Entry 2XBW (X-ray diffraction, 1.72 A resolution); this record covers chains A and L.

== Chain A ==
Protein: Activated factor xa heavy chain
Source organism: Homo sapiens
Notes: EC 3.4.21.6; fragment: heavy chain, residues 235-475
UniProt: P00742 (FA10_HUMAN); the construct lacks a stretch of the UniProt sequence and is renumbered around it, so the offset changes along the chain: 16-61 = UniProt 235-280; 62-124 = UniProt 282-344; 125-131 = UniProt 346-352; 132-145 = UniProt 355-368; 4 more segments
Chain sequence (241 residues; each row starts with the number of its first residue; note: 2 numbers in that range are skipped by the numbering (no residue carries them; nothing is unmodelled there); a row labelled like 131A-131B holds insertion residues (131A, then the next letters in order)):
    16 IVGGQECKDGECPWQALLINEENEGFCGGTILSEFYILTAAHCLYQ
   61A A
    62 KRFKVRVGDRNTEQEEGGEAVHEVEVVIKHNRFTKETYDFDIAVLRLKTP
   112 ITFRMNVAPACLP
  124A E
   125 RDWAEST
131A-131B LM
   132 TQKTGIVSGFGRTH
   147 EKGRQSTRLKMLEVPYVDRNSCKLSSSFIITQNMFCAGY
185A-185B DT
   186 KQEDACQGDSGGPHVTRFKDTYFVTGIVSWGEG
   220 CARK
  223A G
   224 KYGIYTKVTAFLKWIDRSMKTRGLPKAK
Unresolved in the structure: 246-251
Disulfides: Cys22-Cys27, Cys42-Cys58, Cys168-Cys182, Cys191-Cys220
Metal / ion sites: Ca2+: Asp70, Asn72, Gln75, Glu80; Na+: Tyr185, Asp185A, Arg222, Lys224
Small-molecule neighbours: pyrrolidine-3 (455; (3R,4R)-1-sulfamoyl-pyrrolidine-3,4-dicarboxylic acid 3-[(4-chloro-phenyl)-amide] 4-{[2-fluoro-4-(2-oxo-2H-pyridin-1-yl)-phenyl]-amide}): Lys96, Glu97, Thr98, Tyr99, Arg143, Glu147, Lys148, Phe174, Asp189, Ala190, Cys191, Gln192, Val213, Ser214, Trp215, Gly216, Gly218, Cys220, Gly226, Ile227, Tyr228
UniProt features mapped onto this chain:
  - active site (Charge relay system): His57, Asp102, Ser195

== Chain L ==
Protein: Factor X light chain
Source organism: Homo sapiens
Notes: EC 3.4.21.6; fragment: light chain, residues 126-180
UniProt: P00742 (FA10_HUMAN); residues 86-140 here correspond to UniProt positions 126-180 (UniProt number = residue number + 40)
Chain sequence (55 residues; numbered 86 to 140; the number before each row is that of its first residue):
    86 RKLCSLDNGDCDQFCHEEQNSVVCSCARGYTLADNGKACIPTGPYPCGKQ
   136 TLERR
Unresolved in the structure: 86-88, 140
Disulfides: Cys89-Cys100, Cys96-Cys109, Cys111-Cys124

== How chain A and chain L interact ==
Pairs across the interface (41; chain A residue first):
  Gly25(A) with Gln135(L); Thr136(L), hydrogen bond (backbone-backbone)
  Glu26(A) with Gln135(L), hydrogen bond (backbone-side chain)
  Pro28(A) with Lys134(L); Thr136(L)
  Trp29(A) with Gly133(L); Lys134(L)
  Phe114(A) with Tyr130(L), hydrophobic
  Arg115(A) with Tyr130(L); Thr136(L)
  Met116(A) with Tyr130(L); Thr136(L), hydrogen bond; Leu137(L); Glu138(L)
  Asn117(A) with Thr136(L), hydrogen bond (backbone-side chain)
  Pro120(A) with Cys132(L); Gly133(L), hydrogen bond (backbone-backbone)
  Ala121(A) with Cys132(L); Gly133(L)
  Cys122(A) with Cys132(L), disulfide; Gly133(L), hydrogen bond (side chain-backbone)
  Leu123(A) with Phe99(L)
  Pro124(A) with Phe99(L), hydrophobic
  Glu124A(A) with Phe99(L); His101(L), salt bridge
  Trp127(A) with Asn93(L), hydrogen bond; Gln98(L), hydrogen bond (side chain-backbone); Phe99(L), hydrophobic; Cys100(L)
  Phe203(A) with Asn93(L); Asp97(L); Gln98(L)
  Lys204(A) with Cys96(L); Asp97(L), salt bridge
  Asp205(A) with Lys134(L), salt bridge
  Thr206(A) with Gln98(L), hydrogen bond; Gly133(L); Lys134(L), hydrogen bond
  Tyr207(A) with Gly133(L), hydrogen bond (backbone-backbone); Gln135(L)
  Phe208(A) with Phe99(L), hydrophobic
Interface residues without a listed pair, chain A (25 interface residues in all): Asp24, Ser48, Ala119, Thr131
Interface residues without a listed pair, chain L (19 interface residues in all): Ala112, Arg113, Tyr115, Pro131
Inter-chain disulfides: Cys122(A)-Cys132(L)

== Overview ==
Chain A and chain L form an interface of 25 and 19 residues respectively; the contacts include 1 disulfide
bond, 11 hydrogen bonds and 3 salt bridges. Polar contacts include Glu124A(A)-His101(L), Lys204(A)-Asp97(L)
and Asp205(A)-Lys134(L). Bound to chain A: pyrrolidine-3.
Here chain A is Activated factor xa heavy chain and chain L is Factor X light chain, both from Homo sapiens.
Entry 2XBW (Factor Xa in complex with a pyrrolidine-3,4-dicarboxylic acid inhibitor) was determined by X-ray
diffraction together with 2XBV, 2XBX, 2XBY, 2XC0 and 2XC5 from the same study.
